5OQM - chains O and T of the 46 polymer chains in the assembly; structure by electron microscopy, 5.80 A resolution (low resolution: residue-level contacts below are approximate; hydrogen-bond / salt-bridge calls are withheld).

Chain O:
Molecule: TATA-box-binding protein
Source organism: Saccharomyces cerevisiae (strain ATCC 204508 / S288c)
UniProt: P13393 (TBP_YEAST); numbering as in UniProt (aligned over 1-240)
Amino-acid sequence (240 residues; numbered 1 to 240; the number before each row is that of its first residue):
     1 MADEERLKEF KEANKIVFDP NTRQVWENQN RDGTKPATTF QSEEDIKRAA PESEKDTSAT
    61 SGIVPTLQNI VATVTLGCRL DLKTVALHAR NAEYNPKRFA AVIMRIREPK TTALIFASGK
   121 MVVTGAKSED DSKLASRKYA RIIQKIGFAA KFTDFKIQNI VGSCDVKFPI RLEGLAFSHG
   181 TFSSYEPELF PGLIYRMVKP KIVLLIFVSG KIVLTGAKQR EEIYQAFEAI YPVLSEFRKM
Not modelled in the structure: 1-60

Chain T:
Molecule: Template DNA
Sequence (106 nucleotides; row label = number of the first residue in the row):
     1 TGACACAGCG CAGTTGTGCT ATGATATTTT TATGTATGTA CAACACACAT CGGAGGTGAA
    61 TCGAACGTTC CATAGCTATT ATATACACAG CGTGCTACTG TTCTCG
Not modelled in the structure: 1-13, 54-65, 98-106

Interface between chain O and chain T:
Pairs across the interface (17; chain O residue first):
  Gln68(O) - DT82(T)
  Gln68(O) - DA83(T)
  Asn69(O) - DA81(T)
  Asn69(O) - DT82(T)
  Val71(O) - DA81(T)
  Arg98(O) - DT79(T)
  Arg98(O) - DT80(T)
  Phe99(O) - DA78(T)
  Phe99(O) - DT79(T)
  Arg105(O) - DA81(T)
  Thr112(O) - DA81(T)
  Leu114(O) - DT80(T)
  Thr124(O) - DA81(T)
  Gly125(O) - DA81(T)
  Pro191(O) - DC86(T)
  Phe207(O) - DT84(T)
  Ser209(O) - DA85(T)
Other interface residues (no listed pair), chain O (16 interface residues in all): Lys127, Val161, Lys211

Overview:
16 residues of chain O face 9 of chain T across their interface.
Here chain O is TATA-box-binding protein (Saccharomyces cerevisiae (strain ATCC 204508 / S288c)) and chain T
is Template DNA. Entry 5OQM (Structure of yeast transcription pre-initiation complex with tfiih and core
mediator) was determined by electron microscopy, deposited together with 5OQJ.
